Entry 1JD0 (X-ray diffraction, 1.50 A resolution); this record covers chains A and B.

Chain A (and B):
Name: Carbonic anhydrase XII
Organism: Homo sapiens
Notes: EC 4.2.1.1; fragment: extracellular domain; chain B of this document is another copy of the same molecule, construct and numbering; everything in this record applies to it too
UniProtKB: O43570 (CAH12_HUMAN); the construct lacks a stretch of the UniProt sequence and is renumbered around it, so the offset changes along the chain: 2-50 = UniProt 30-78; 51-54 = UniProt 80-83; 55-74 = UniProt 86-105; 78-81 = UniProt 106-109; 4 more segments
Chain sequence (263 residues; numbered 2 to 262 plus 7 insertion-coded residues; 5 numbers in that range are skipped by the numbering (no residue carries them; nothing is unmodelled there); the number before each row is that of its first residue; a row labelled like 54A-54B holds insertion residues (54A, then the next letters in order)):
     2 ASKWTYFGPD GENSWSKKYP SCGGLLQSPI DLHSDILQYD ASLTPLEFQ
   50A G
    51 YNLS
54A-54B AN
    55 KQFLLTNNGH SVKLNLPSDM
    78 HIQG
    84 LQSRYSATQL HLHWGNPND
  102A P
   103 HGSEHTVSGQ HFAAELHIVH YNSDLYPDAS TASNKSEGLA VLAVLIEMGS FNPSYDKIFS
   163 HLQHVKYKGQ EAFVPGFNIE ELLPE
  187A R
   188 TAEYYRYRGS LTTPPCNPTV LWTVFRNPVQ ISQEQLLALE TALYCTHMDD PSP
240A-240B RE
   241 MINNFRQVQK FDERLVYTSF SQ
Not modelled in the structure: 2-3, 262 (chain B: 2-4, 262)
Differences from the reference sequence: conflict Ala2 (Gly30 in O43570)
Disulfide bonds: Cys23-Cys203
Bound ions: Zn2+: His94, His96, His119 (together with 5-acetamido-1,3,4-thiadiazole-2-sulfonamide)
Residues lining bound ligands: 5-acetamido-1,3,4-thiadiazole-2-sulfonamide (AZM): Gln92, His94, His96, Glu106, His119, Val121, Val143, Ser197, Leu198, Thr199, Thr200, Trp209
From the paper describing this entry:
  - Zn2+ coordination: His94, His96, His119
  - binding site for 5-acetamido-1,3,4-thiadiazole-2-sulfonamide: Thr199, Thr200
  - post-translational modification sites: Asn52, Asn136 (proposed by the authors, not directly observed)

How chain A and chain B interact:
Residue-residue contacts - 45 pairs, chain A then chain B:
  Glu13(A) with Lys250(B), salt bridge
  Asn14(A) with Asn14(B); Ser17(B), hydrogen bond (backbone-side chain); Cys23(B), hydrogen bond (side chain-backbone); Gly24(B); Arg246(B); Gln249(B), hydrogen bond
  Ser15(A) with Ser17(B)
  Ser17(A) with Asn14(B), hydrogen bond (side chain-backbone); Ser15(B); Lys18(B)
  Lys18(A) with Ser17(B)
  Cys23(A) with Asn14(B), hydrogen bond (backbone-side chain)
  Gly24(A) with Asn14(B)
  His34(A) with Asp102(B), salt bridge
  Asp36(A) with Asn101(B); Asp102(B); Pro102A(B); His103(B), salt bridge
  Asn101(A) with Asp36(B)
  Asp102(A) with His34(B), salt bridge; Asp36(B)
  His103(A) with Asp36(B), salt bridge
  Ser110(A) with Gln112(B), hydrogen bond (backbone-side chain)
  Gly111(A) with Gly111(B); Gln112(B)
  Gln112(A) with Ser110(B), hydrogen bond (side chain-backbone); Gln112(B)
  Asn243(A) with Lys250(B); Asp252(B), hydrogen bond
  Phe245(A) with Lys250(B), hydrogen bond (backbone-side chain)
  Arg246(A) with Asn14(B); Lys250(B)
  Gln247(A) with Val248(B); Gln249(B); Lys250(B)
  Val248(A) with Gln247(B)
  Gln249(A) with Asn14(B), hydrogen bond; Gln247(B)
  Lys250(A) with Glu13(B), salt bridge; Phe245(B), hydrogen bond (side chain-backbone); Arg246(B); Gln247(B)
  Asp252(A) with Asn99(B); Asn243(B), hydrogen bond
Other interface residues (no listed pair), chain A (29 interface residues in all): Tyr7, Phe8, Gly9, Ile37, Pro102A, Phe251
Other interface residues (no listed pair), chain B (28 interface residues in all): Gly9, Leu26, Ile37

Overview:
Chain A and chain B form an interface of 29 and 28 residues respectively; the contacts include 12 hydrogen
bonds and 6 salt bridges. Polar contacts include Glu13(A)-Lys250(B), His34(A)-Asp102(B) and
Asp36(A)-His103(B). Bound to chain A: 5-acetamido-1,3,4-thiadiazole-2-sulfonamide. From the paper: a binding
site for 5-acetamido-1,3,4-thiadiazole-2-sulfonamide at Thr199(A) and Thr200(A); Zn2+ coordination by
His94(A), His96(A) and His119(A).
Chain A and chain B are both Carbonic anhydrase XII (Homo sapiens); the structure, Crystal structure of the
extracellular domain of human carbonic anhydrase XII complexed with acetazolamide, was determined by X-ray
diffraction (same publication as 1JCZ).
